PDB entry 6WC9 | electron microscopy, 2.64 A resolution | chains A and B

[Chain A]
Protein: Endosomal/lysosomal potassium channel TMEM175
Organism: Homo sapiens
Reference sequence: Q9BSA9 (TM175_HUMAN); the author numbering skips numbers that UniProt does not, so the offset changes along the chain: 1-472 = UniProt 1-472; 505-536 = UniProt 473-504
Sequence (504 residues; each row starts with the number of its first residue; note: 32 numbers in that range are skipped by the numbering (no residue carries them; nothing is unmodelled there)):
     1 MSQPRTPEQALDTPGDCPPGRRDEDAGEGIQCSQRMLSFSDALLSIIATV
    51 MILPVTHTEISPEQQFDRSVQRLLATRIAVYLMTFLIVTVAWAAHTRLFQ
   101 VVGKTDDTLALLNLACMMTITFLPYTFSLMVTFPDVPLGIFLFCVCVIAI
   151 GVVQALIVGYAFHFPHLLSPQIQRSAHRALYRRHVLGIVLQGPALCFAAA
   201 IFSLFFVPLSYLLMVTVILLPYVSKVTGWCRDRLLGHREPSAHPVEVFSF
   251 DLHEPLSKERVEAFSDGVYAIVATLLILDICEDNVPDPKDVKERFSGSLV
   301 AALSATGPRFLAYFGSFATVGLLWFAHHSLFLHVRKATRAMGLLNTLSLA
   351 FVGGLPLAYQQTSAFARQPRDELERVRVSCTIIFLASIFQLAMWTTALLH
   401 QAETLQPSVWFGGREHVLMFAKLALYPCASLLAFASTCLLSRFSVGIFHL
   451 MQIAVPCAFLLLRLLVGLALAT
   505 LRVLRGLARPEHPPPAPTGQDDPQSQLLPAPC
Disordered / not traced: 1-29, 174-253, 509-536
What the authors report for this chain:
  - specificity-determining residues: Ile46, Ile271
  - binding site for K+: Ile46, Thr49, Ile271
  - K+ coordination through a water molecule: Ser45, Ala263, Asp266, Gly267
  - contacts within the chain: Ala48-Thr84 (water-mediated contact), Met51-Thr84 (water-mediated contact), Val272-Ser316 (water-mediated contact), Ala273-Ser316 (water-mediated contact), Leu276-Ser316 (water-mediated contact)

[Chain B]
Protein: Endosomal/lysosomal potassium channel TMEM175
Organism: Homo sapiens
Reference sequence: Q9BSA9 (TM175_HUMAN); residue numbers follow UniProt; this construct covers 1-504
Sequence (504 residues; each row starts with the number of its first residue):
     1 MSQPRTPEQALDTPGDCPPGRRDEDAGEGIQCSQRMLSFSDALLSIIATV
    51 MILPVTHTEISPEQQFDRSVQRLLATRIAVYLMTFLIVTVAWAAHTRLFQ
   101 VVGKTDDTLALLNLACMMTITFLPYTFSLMVTFPDVPLGIFLFCVCVIAI
   151 GVVQALIVGYAFHFPHLLSPQIQRSAHRALYRRHVLGIVLQGPALCFAAA
   201 IFSLFFVPLSYLLMVTVILLPYVSKVTGWCRDRLLGHREPSAHPVEVFSF
   251 DLHEPLSKERVEAFSDGVYAIVATLLILDICEDNVPDPKDVKERFSGSLV
   301 AALSATGPRFLAYFGSFATVGLLWFAHHSLFLHVRKATRAMGLLNTLSLA
   351 FVGGLPLAYQQTSAFARQPRDELERVRVSCTIIFLASIFQLAMWTTALLH
   401 QAETLQPSVWFGGREHVLMFAKLALYPCASLLAFASTCLLSRFSVGIFHL
   451 MQIAVPCAFLLLRLLVGLALATLRVLRGLARPEHPPPAPTGQDDPQSQLL
   501 PAPC
Disordered / not traced: 1-29, 174-253, 477-504
What the authors report for this chain:
  - specificity-determining residues: Ile46, Ile271
  - binding site for K+: Ile46, Thr49, Ile271

[Chain A / chain B interface]
Residue-residue contacts (108):
  Gln31(A) with Leu332(B)
  Arg35(A) with Glu262(B); Ser265(B); Asp266(B), salt bridge; Trp324(B); His327(B), hydrogen bond; His328(B); Phe331(B)
  Met36(A) with Trp324(B), hydrophobic
  Phe39(A) with Asp266(B); Tyr269(B), hydrophobic; Ala270(B); Trp324(B)
  Leu43(A) with Ala270(B), hydrophobic; Thr274(B)
  Ile46(A) with Ala270(B), hydrophobic; Thr274(B); Leu278(B), hydrophobic
  Ile47(A) with Thr274(B)
  Val50(A) with Leu278(B), hydrophobic
  Met51(A) with Cys281(B)
  Leu53(A) with Glu282(B)
  Pro54(A) with Glu282(B)
  His57(A) with Glu282(B), salt bridge
  Asp107(A) with Phe325(B); Lys422(B), salt bridge; Arg463(B), salt bridge
  Leu111(A) with Leu322(B), hydrophobic; Leu460(B), hydrophobic
  Leu114(A) with Phe317(B); Gly321(B)
  Met118(A) with Tyr313(B), hydrogen bond; Phe314(B), hydrophobic; Phe317(B), hydrophobic
  Thr121(A) with Ile277(B); Tyr313(B), hydrogen bond
  Phe122(A) with Tyr313(B), hydrophobic; Phe314(B), hydrophobic
  Tyr125(A) with Ile280(B), hydrophobic; Cys281(B), hydrophobic; Asn284(B), hydrogen bond (side chain-backbone); Val285(B), hydrophobic; Pro286(B); Leu303(B); Phe310(B)
  Leu129(A) with Leu299(B), hydrophobic; Leu303(B), hydrophobic
  Phe133(A) with Pro286(B); Pro288(B), hydrophobic; Val291(B), hydrophobic; Leu299(B), hydrophobic
  Val136(A) with Leu299(B), hydrophobic
  Leu138(A) with Leu299(B), hydrophobic; Leu303(B), hydrophobic
  Glu262(A) with Arg35(B)
  Ser265(A) with Arg35(B)
  Asp266(A) with Arg35(B), salt bridge; Phe39(B)
  Tyr269(A) with Phe39(B), hydrophobic
  Ala270(A) with Phe39(B); Leu43(B), hydrophobic; Ile46(B), hydrophobic
  Thr274(A) with Leu43(B); Ile46(B); Ile47(B)
  Ile277(A) with Thr121(B)
  Leu278(A) with Ile46(B), hydrophobic; Val50(B), hydrophobic
  Ile280(A) with Tyr125(B), hydrophobic
  Cys281(A) with Met51(B); Tyr125(B), hydrophobic
  Glu282(A) with Leu53(B); Pro54(B); His57(B), salt bridge
  Asn284(A) with Tyr125(B), hydrogen bond (backbone-side chain)
  Val285(A) with Tyr125(B), hydrophobic
  Pro286(A) with Tyr125(B); Phe133(B)
  Pro288(A) with Phe133(B), hydrophobic
  Val291(A) with Phe133(B), hydrophobic
  Leu299(A) with Leu129(B), hydrophobic; Phe133(B), hydrophobic; Val136(B), hydrophobic; Leu138(B), hydrophobic
  Leu303(A) with Tyr125(B); Leu129(B), hydrophobic; Leu138(B), hydrophobic
  Phe310(A) with Tyr125(B)
  Tyr313(A) with Met118(B), hydrogen bond; Thr121(B), hydrogen bond; Phe122(B), hydrophobic
  Phe314(A) with Met118(B), hydrophobic; Phe122(B), hydrophobic
  Phe317(A) with Leu114(B); Met118(B), hydrophobic
  Gly321(A) with Leu114(B)
  Leu322(A) with Leu111(B), hydrophobic
  Trp324(A) with Arg35(B); Met36(B), hydrophobic; Phe39(B)
  Phe325(A) with Asp107(B)
  His327(A) with Arg35(B), hydrogen bond
  His328(A) with Arg35(B)
  Phe331(A) with Arg35(B)
  Leu332(A) with Gln31(B)
  Lys422(A) with Asp107(B), salt bridge
  Leu460(A) with Leu111(B), hydrophobic
  Arg463(A) with Asp107(B), salt bridge
Other interface residues (no listed pair), chain A (71 interface residues in all): Cys32, Gln34, Ala42, Ala110, Met117, Pro124, Ser128, Thr132, Leu142, Ile271, Asp287, Val300, Thr306, Ser329, Phe459
Other interface residues (no listed pair), chain B (71 interface residues in all): Cys32, Gln34, Ala42, Ala110, Met117, Pro124, Ser128, Thr132, Leu142, Ile271, Asp287, Val300, Thr306, Ser329, Phe459

[In short]
The chain A/chain B interface involves 71 residues from each chain; the contacts include 8 hydrogen bonds and
8 salt bridges. Polar pairs include Arg35(A)-Asp266(B), His57(A)-Glu282(B) and Asp107(A)-Lys422(B). From the
paper: a binding site for K+ at Ile46(A), Thr49(A) and Ile46(B) among others; water-mediated K+ coordination
by Ser45(A), Ala263(A) and Asp266(A) among others.
Chain A and chain B are both Endosomal/lysosomal potassium channel TMEM175 (Homo sapiens); the structure,
Human open state TMEM175 in KCl, was determined by electron microscopy together with 6WCA, 6WCB and 6WCC from
the same study.
